Entry 3SDQ (X-ray diffraction, 2.14 A resolution); this record covers chain A.

Chain A:
Protein: Alpha-bisabolene synthase
Source organism: Abies grandis
Notes: EC 4.2.3.38
UniProtKB: O81086 (TPSD1_ABIGR); numbering as in UniProt (aligned over 1-817)
Sequence (817 residues; each row starts with the number of its first residue):
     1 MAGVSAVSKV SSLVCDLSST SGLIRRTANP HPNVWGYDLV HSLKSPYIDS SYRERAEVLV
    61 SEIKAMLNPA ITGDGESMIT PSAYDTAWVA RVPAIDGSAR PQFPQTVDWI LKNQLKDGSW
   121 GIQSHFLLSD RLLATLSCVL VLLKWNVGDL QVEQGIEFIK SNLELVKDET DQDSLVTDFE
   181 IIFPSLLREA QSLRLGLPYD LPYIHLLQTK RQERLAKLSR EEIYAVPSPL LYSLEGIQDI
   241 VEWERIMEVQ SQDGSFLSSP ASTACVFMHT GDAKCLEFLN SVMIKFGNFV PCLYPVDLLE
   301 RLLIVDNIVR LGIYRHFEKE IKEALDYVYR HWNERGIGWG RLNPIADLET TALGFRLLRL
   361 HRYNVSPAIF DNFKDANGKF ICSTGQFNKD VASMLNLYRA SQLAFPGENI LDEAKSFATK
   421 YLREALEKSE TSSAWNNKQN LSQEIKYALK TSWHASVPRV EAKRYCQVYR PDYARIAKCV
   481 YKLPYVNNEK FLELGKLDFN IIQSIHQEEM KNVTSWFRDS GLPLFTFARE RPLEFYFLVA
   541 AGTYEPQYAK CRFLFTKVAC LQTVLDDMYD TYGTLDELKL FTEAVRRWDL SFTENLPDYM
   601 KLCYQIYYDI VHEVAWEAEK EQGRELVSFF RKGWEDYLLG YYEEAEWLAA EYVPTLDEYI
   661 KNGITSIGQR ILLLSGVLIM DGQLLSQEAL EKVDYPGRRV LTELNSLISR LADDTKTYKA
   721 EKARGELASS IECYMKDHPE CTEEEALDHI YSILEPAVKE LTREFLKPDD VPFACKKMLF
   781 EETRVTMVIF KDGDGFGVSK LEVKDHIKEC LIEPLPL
Unresolved in the structure: 1-34, 377-378, 719-727, 792-800
Curated features (UniProtKB/Swiss-Prot):
  - motif: D566 to D570 (DDXXD motif)
  - binding site (Mg(2+)): D566, D570, D713, T717, E721
  - mutagenesis: D570 (D570A: Abolishes catalytic activity), D713 (D713A: Abolishes catalytic activity)

Overview:
Curated annotation (UniProt) lists 5 Mg2+-binding residues and 2 mutagenesis sites.
Chain A is Alpha-bisabolene synthase (Abies grandis); the structure, Structure of a three-domain sesquiterpene
synthase: a prospective target for advanced biofuels production, was determined by X-ray diffraction (same
publication as 3SAE, 3SDR, 3SDT, 3SDU and 3SDV).
